8EKI - chains A and C of the 5 polymer chains in the assembly; structure by electron microscopy, 4.50 A resolution (low resolution: residue-level contacts below are approximate; hydrogen-bond / salt-bridge calls are withheld).

[Chain A]
Molecule: Protein transport protein SEC20
Organism: Saccharomyces cerevisiae S288C
UniProtKB: P28791 (SEC20_YEAST); numbering as in UniProt (aligned over 1-275)
Sequence (275 residues; numbered 1 to 275; the number before each row is that of its first residue):
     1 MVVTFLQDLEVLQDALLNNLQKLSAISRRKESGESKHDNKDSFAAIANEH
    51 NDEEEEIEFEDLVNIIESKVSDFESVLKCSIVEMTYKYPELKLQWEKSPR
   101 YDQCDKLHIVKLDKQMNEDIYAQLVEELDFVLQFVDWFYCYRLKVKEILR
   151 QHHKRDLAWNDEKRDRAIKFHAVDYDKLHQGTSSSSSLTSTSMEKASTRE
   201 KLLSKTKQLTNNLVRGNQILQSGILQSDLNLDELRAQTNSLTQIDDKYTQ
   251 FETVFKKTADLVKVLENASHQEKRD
Not modelled in the structure: 38-51, 185-275
Reported in the primary citation:
  - mutagenesis - D129R/L132R/D136R: abolished binding to Protein transport protein USE1
  - mutagenesis - C79R/V82R/Y86A, D129R/L132R/D136R: unchanged growth
  - mutagenesis - C79R/V82R/Y86A: abolished binding to Protein transport protein TIP20 (chain C)
  - mutagenesis - D129R/L132R/D136R: unchanged binding to Protein transport protein TIP20 (chain C)

[Chain C]
Molecule: Protein transport protein TIP20
Organism: Saccharomyces cerevisiae S288C
UniProtKB: P33891 (TIP20_YEAST); residue numbers follow UniProt; this construct covers 1-701
Sequence (701 residues; numbered 1 to 701; the number before each row is that of its first residue):
     1 MNGIDDLLNINDRIKQVQNERNELASKLQNLKQSLASNDTEVALSEVIAQ
    51 DIIEVGASVEGLEQLRAKYGDLQILNKLEKVAVQQTQMQAGVDKLDSFER
   101 QLDELAEQPPDQFTLDDVKALHSKLTSVFATVPQINNIDSQYAAYNKLKS
   151 KVTGKYNDVIIQRLATNWSNTFDQKLLEAQWDTQKFASTSVGLVKCLREN
   201 STKLYQLSLLYLPLEEETQNGDSERPLSRSNNNQEPVLWNFKSLANNFNV
   251 RFTYHFHATSSSSKIETYFQFLNDYLAENLYKCINIFHDDCNGLTKPVIH
   301 EQFINYVLQPIRDKVRSTLFQNDLKTLIVLISQILATDKNLLNSFHYHGL
   351 GLVSLISDEVWEKWINYEVEMANRQFINITKNPEDFPKSSQNFVKLINKI
   401 YDYLEPFYDLDFDLLVRYKLMTCSLIFMNLTSSYLDYILTVDSLNETRTK
   451 EQELYQTMAKLQHVNFVYRKIKSLSSNFIFIQLTDIVNSTESKKYNSLFQ
   501 NVENDYEKAMSTDMQNSIVHRIQKLLKETLRNYFKISTWSTLEMSVDENI
   551 GPSSVPSAELVNSINVLRRLINKLDSMDIPLAISLKVKNELLNVIVNYFT
   601 ESILKLNKFNQNGLNQFLHDFKSLSSILSLPSHATNYKCMSLHELVKILK
   651 LKYDPNNQQFLNPEYIKTGNFTSLKEAYSIKYLKDTKIQDALYRIIYGNI
   701 L
Reported in the primary citation:
  - mutagenesis - I481D/L585D (15-fold): decreased binding to Protein transport protein SEC20 (chain A) (citing earlier work)
  - mutagenesis - I481D/L585D: unchanged growth (citing earlier work)

[Interface between chain A and chain C]
Contacting residue pairs - 44 pairs, chain A then chain C:
  Val2(A) with Ser632(C); His633(C)
  Val3(A) with Ser632(C); His633(C)
  Thr4(A) with His633(C)
  Phe5(A) with His633(C)
  Glu67(A) with Ser476(C)
  Lys78(A) with Glu507(C)
  Cys79(A) with Leu581(C); Ala582(C)
  Val82(A) with Lys586(C)
  Tyr86(A) with Lys586(C); Asn589(C); Glu590(C); Asn636(C); Tyr637(C)
  Lys87(A) with Thr635(C); Tyr637(C)
  Pro89(A) with Tyr637(C)
  Ser98(A) with Asn496(C)
  Pro99(A) with Asn496(C)
  Arg100(A) with Lys494(C); Asn496(C)
  Tyr101(A) with Lys494(C); Tyr495(C); Asn496(C)
  Asp102(A) with Lys494(C)
  Ile120(A) with Lys681(C)
  Lys146(A) with Asn496(C)
  Leu149(A) with Ile481(C)
  Arg150(A) with Asp485(C)
  His153(A) with Gln482(C)
  Arg164(A) with His348(C)
  Ile168(A) with Lys296(C)
  His171(A) with Tyr281(C)
  Ala172(A) with Lys296(C)
  Tyr175(A) with Ile284(C); Asn285(C); His288(C); Lys296(C)
  Asp176(A) with Lys296(C)
  Gln180(A) with Asn285(C)
  Ser183(A) with Val191(C)
  Ser184(A) with Val191(C)
Also at the interface, not in a pair above, chain A (35 interface residues in all): Asp8, Asn117, Asp119, Ala167, Leu178
Also at the interface, not in a pair above, chain C (31 interface residues in all): Leu342, His346, Asn488, Leu585, Tyr682
The authors on this interface:
  - interface residues, chain A: Cys79(A), Val82(A), Tyr86(A)

[Overview]
35 residues of chain A face 31 of chain C across their interface. The paper reports that D129R/L132R/D136R of
chain A abolish binding to Protein transport protein USE1; interface residues Cys79(A), Val82(A) and Tyr86(A);
3 substitutions were tested in all.
Here chain A is Protein transport protein SEC20 and chain C is Protein transport protein TIP20, both from
Saccharomyces cerevisiae S288C. Entry 8EKI (CryoEM structure of the Dsl1 complex bound to SNAREs Sec20 and
Use1) was determined by electron microscopy together with 8FTU from the same study.
